4QYA - chains A and B; structure by X-ray diffraction, 1.70 A resolution.

[Chain A (and B)]
Name: Transthyretin
Organism: Homo sapiens
Notes: chain B of this document is another copy of the same molecule, construct and numbering; everything in this record applies to it too
UniProtKB: P02766 (TTHY_HUMAN); residues 1-127 here correspond to UniProt positions 21-147 (UniProt number = residue number + 20)
Chain sequence (127 residues; each row starts with the number of its first residue):
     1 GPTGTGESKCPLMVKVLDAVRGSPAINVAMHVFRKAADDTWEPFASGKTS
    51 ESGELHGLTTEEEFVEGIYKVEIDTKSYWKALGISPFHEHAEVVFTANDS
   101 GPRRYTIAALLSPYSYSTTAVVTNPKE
Not modelled in the structure: 1-9, 126-127
Differences from the reference sequence: engineered mutation Met30 (Val50 in P02766)
Bound ions: Na+ near Asp99 (its only coordinating residue here)
Residues lining bound ligands: Luteolin (LU2; 2-(3,4-dihydroxyphenyl)-5,7-dihydroxy-4H-chromen-4-one): Lys15, Leu17, Ala108, Ala109, Leu110, Ser117, Thr118, Thr119
Swiss-Prot annotation at these positions:
  - binding site (L-thyroxine): Lys15, Glu54, Ser117
  - modified residue: Cys10 (Sulfocysteine), Glu42 (4-carboxyglutamate), Ser52 (Phosphoserine)
  - glycosylation: Asn98 (N-linked (GlcNAc...) asparagine)
What the authors report for this chain:
  - binding site for Luteolin: Ser117, Thr119

[Chain A / chain B interface]
Contacting residue pairs - 42 pairs, chain A then chain B:
  Ile68(A) with Glu89(B)
  Phe87(A) with Phe95(B), hydrophobic; Thr96(B); Tyr105(B), hydrophobic; Ile107(B), hydrophobic; Ala120(B), hydrophobic; Val122(B), hydrophobic
  His88(A) with Val93(B); Val94(B); Thr118(B)
  Glu89(A) with Ile68(B); Val94(B), hydrogen bond (backbone-backbone); Thr96(B), hydrogen bond
  His90(A) with Val94(B)
  Glu92(A) with Glu92(B); Val94(B); Tyr116(B), hydrogen bond (backbone-side chain)
  Val93(A) with His88(B)
  Val94(A) with His88(B); Glu89(B), hydrogen bond (backbone-backbone); His90(B)
  Phe95(A) with Phe87(B), hydrophobic
  Thr96(A) with Glu89(B), hydrogen bond
  Tyr105(A) with Phe87(B), hydrophobic
  Ile107(A) with Phe87(B), hydrophobic
  Tyr114(A) with Thr119(B); Ala120(B), hydrogen bond (backbone-backbone)
  Ser115(A) with Thr118(B), hydrogen bond (side chain-backbone); Thr119(B), hydrogen bond
  Tyr116(A) with Glu92(B), hydrogen bond (side chain-backbone); Ser117(B); Thr118(B), hydrogen bond (backbone-backbone)
  Ser117(A) with Tyr116(B); Ser117(B)
  Thr118(A) with Ser115(B), hydrogen bond (backbone-side chain); Tyr116(B), hydrogen bond (backbone-backbone)
  Thr119(A) with Tyr114(B), hydrogen bond (side chain-backbone); Ser115(B)
  Ala120(A) with Phe87(B), hydrophobic; Tyr114(B), hydrogen bond (backbone-backbone)
  Val122(A) with Phe87(B), hydrophobic; Tyr114(B), hydrophobic
Interface residues without a listed pair, chain A (21 interface residues in all): Lys76
Interface residues without a listed pair, chain B (21 interface residues in all): Lys76

[Summary]
The chain A/chain B interface involves 21 residues from each chain, with 14 hydrogen bonds. Polar pairs
include Glu89(A)-Thr96(B), Glu92(A)-Tyr116(B) and Ser115(A)-Thr118(B). Chain A binds Luteolin. Curated
annotation (UniProt) lists 3 L-thyroxine-binding residues on chain A. From the paper: a binding site for
Luteolin at Ser117(A) and Thr119(A).
Chain A and chain B are both Transthyretin (Homo sapiens); the structure, Crystal structure of human
transthyretin variant V30M in complex with luteolin, was determined by X-ray diffraction (same publication as
4QXV).
